4D5V - chain A; structure by X-ray diffraction, 1.62 A resolution.

[Chain A]
Protein: Cellulose 1,4-beta-cellobiosidase
Organism: Hypocrea jecorina
Notes: EC 3.2.1.176; fragment: catalytic module, residues 18-451
UniProt: P62694 (GUX1_HYPJE); residues 1-434 here correspond to UniProt positions 18-451 (UniProt number = residue number + 17)
Chain sequence (434 residues; numbered 1 to 434; the number before each row is that of its first residue):
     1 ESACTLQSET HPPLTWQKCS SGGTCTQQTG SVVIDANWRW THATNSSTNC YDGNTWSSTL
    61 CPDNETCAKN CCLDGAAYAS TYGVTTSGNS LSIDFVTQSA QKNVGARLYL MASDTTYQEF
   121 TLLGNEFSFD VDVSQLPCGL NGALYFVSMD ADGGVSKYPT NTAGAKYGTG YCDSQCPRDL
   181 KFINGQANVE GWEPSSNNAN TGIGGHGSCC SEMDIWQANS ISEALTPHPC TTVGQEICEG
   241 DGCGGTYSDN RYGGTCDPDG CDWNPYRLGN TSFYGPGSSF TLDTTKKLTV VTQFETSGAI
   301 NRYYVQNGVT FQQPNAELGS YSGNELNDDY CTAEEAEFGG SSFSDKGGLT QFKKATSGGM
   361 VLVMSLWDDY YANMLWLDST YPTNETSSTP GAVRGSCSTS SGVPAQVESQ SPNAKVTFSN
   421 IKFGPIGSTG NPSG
Construct notes: cloning artifact (94); engineered mutation Gln217 (Glu234 in P62694)
Modified / non-standard residues: Glu1 (pyroglutamic acid; PCA)
Disulfides: Cys4-Cys72, Cys19-Cys25, Cys50-Cys71, Cys61-Cys67, Cys138-Cys397, Cys172-Cys210, Cys176-Cys209, Cys230-Cys256, Cys238-Cys243, Cys261-Cys331
Covalently attached groups: N-acetylglucosamine (NAG) linked to Asn270
Ion coordination: Co2+: Glu295, Glu325
Small-molecule neighbours: D-xylose (XLS): Asn141, Ala143, Tyr145, Tyr171, Asp173, Ser174, Gln175, Glu212, Asp214, Gln217, His228, Trp367
Curated features (UniProtKB/Swiss-Prot):
  - active site: Glu212 (Nucleophile)
  - site: Asn64 (Not glycosylated)
  - glycosylation (N-linked (GlcNAc) asparagine): Asn45, Asn270, Asn384

[Overview]
Bound to chain A: D-xylose. N-acetylglucosamine is covalently linked to Asn270. Glu295 and Glu325 coordinate
Co2+. Curated annotation (UniProt) lists active-site residue Glu212.
Chain A is Cellulose 1,4-beta-cellobiosidase (Hypocrea jecorina); the structure, Hypocrea jecorina
cellobiohydrolase Cel7A E217Q soaked with xylotetraose, was determined by X-ray diffraction together with
4D5I, 4D5J, 4D5O, 4D5P and 4D5Q from the same study.
